6RDP - chains P and U of the 20 polymer chains in the assembly; structure by electron microscopy, 2.80 A resolution.

== Chain P ==
Name: Mitochondrial ATP synthase subunit OSCP
Source organism: Polytomella sp. Pringsheim 198.80
UniProt: D8V7I1 (D8V7I1_9CHLO); numbering as in UniProt (aligned over 1-229)
Sequence (229 residues; row label = number of the first residue in the row):
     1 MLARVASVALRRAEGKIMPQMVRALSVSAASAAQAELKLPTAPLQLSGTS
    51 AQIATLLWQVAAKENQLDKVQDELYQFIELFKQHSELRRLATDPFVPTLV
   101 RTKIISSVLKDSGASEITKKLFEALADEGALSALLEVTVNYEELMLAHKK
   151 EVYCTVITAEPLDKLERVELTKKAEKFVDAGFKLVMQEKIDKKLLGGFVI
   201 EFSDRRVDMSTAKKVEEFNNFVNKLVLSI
Not modelled in the structure: 1-36, 151-229

== Chain U ==
Name: ATP synthase subunit alpha
Source organism: Polytomella sp. Pringsheim 198.80
UniProt: A0ZW40 (A0ZW40_9CHLO); residue numbers follow UniProt; this construct covers 1-562
Sequence (562 residues; row label = number of the first residue in the row):
     1 MRSPAAFVARSGLFKASLGQSNWAQKAEQMMASVTRTFAADAKALDELRK
    51 PKFSSKYLIQHVSQKLIPAVKEWEKSYQPPVIHLGRVLSVGDGIARVYGL
   101 KSVQAGELVCFDSGVKGMALNLQADHVGVVVFGNDSVIHQGDLVYRTGQI
   151 VNVPIGPGTLGRVTDGLGQPIDGKGPLTNVRSSLVEVKAPGIIARQSVRE
   201 PLFTGVKAVDALVPIGRGQRELIIGDRQTGKTAVAIDAIIHQKNCNEQVP
   251 KAQRVYCVYVAVGQKRSTVAQLVKLFTQTGAMRYTIMVSATASDAAPLQF
   301 LAPYSGCAMAEYFRDTGKHGLIIYDDLSKQSVAYRQMSLLLRRPPGREAF
   351 PGDVFYLHSRLLERAAKLSKELGGGSLTAFPVIETQAGDVSAYIATNVIS
   401 ITDGQIFLETELFYKGIRPALNVGLSVSRVGSAAQFPGMKQVAGTLKLEL
   451 AQYREVAAFAQFGSDLDAATQYVLERGARLTEMLKQKQFAPIPIERQTVA
   501 VYAATKGFLDKVRVQDIVAAEEAVISQVNPAVFKILKANGKITPALDAHL
   551 KAELRKVKLPGA
Not modelled in the structure: 1-39
Construct notes: conflict Arg266 (Lys in A0ZW40)
Bound ions: Mg2+: Thr232 (together with ATP)
Ligand contacts: ATP (adenosine-5'-triphosphate): Asp226, Arg227, Gln228, Thr229, Gly230, Lys231, Thr232, Ala233, Asp326, Glu384, Phe413, Arg418, Pro419, Gln486, Lys487, Gln488

== Chain P / chain U interface ==
Contacting residue pairs (67; chain P residue first):
  Lys69(P) with Tyr57(U), hydrogen bond
  Asp72(P) with Phe53(U); Ser55(U)
  Glu73(P) with Tyr57(U), hydrogen bond; Leu58(U)
  Tyr75(P) with Lys52(U); Phe53(U), hydrophobic
  Gln76(P) with Phe53(U); Ser55(U), hydrogen bond (side chain-backbone); Lys56(U); Tyr57(U), hydrogen bond (side chain-backbone); Leu58(U), hydrogen bond (side chain-backbone); Ile59(U), hydrogen bond (side chain-backbone)
  Phe77(P) with Leu58(U), hydrophobic
  Ile78(P) with Leu48(U)
  Glu79(P) with Pro51(U); Phe53(U); Ile59(U)
  Leu80(P) with Leu58(U); Ile59(U); Val62(U), hydrophobic
  Lys82(P) with Arg49(U)
  His84(P) with Ser63(U); Leu66(U); Ile67(U)
  Glu86(P) with Val70(U); Tyr77(U)
  Leu87(P) with Leu66(U), hydrophobic
  Arg89(P) with Gln78(U), hydrogen bond (side chain-backbone); Pro80(U)
  Leu90(P) with Tyr77(U)
  Asp93(P) with Tyr98(U)
  Pro94(P) with Leu88(U), hydrophobic
  Phe95(P) with Gln78(U); Arg86(U); Val87(U); Leu88(U), hydrophobic; Tyr98(U), hydrophobic
  Val96(P) with Tyr77(U), hydrophobic
  Pro97(P) with Ser76(U)
  Val100(P) with Trp73(U), hydrophobic; Ser76(U); Tyr77(U), hydrophobic
  Ile104(P) with Leu66(U), hydrophobic; Ala69(U); Trp73(U)
  Ser107(P) with Lys65(U); Glu72(U)
  Val108(P) with His61(U), hydrogen bond (backbone-side chain); Val62(U); Lys65(U); Leu66(U), hydrophobic; Ala69(U), hydrophobic
  Lys110(P) with His61(U), hydrogen bond (backbone-side chain)
  Ser112(P) with Tyr57(U), hydrogen bond (side chain-backbone); His61(U)
  Gly113(P) with Tyr57(U); Leu58(U)
  Leu135(P) with Leu48(U)
  Glu136(P) with Ala40(U); Leu45(U)
  Val139(P) with Ala40(U), hydrophobic; Ala44(U); Leu45(U), hydrophobic; Leu48(U), hydrophobic
  Asn140(P) with Ala40(U)
  Glu142(P) with Leu48(U)
Interface residues without a listed pair, chain P (36 interface residues in all): Thr92, Leu99, Lys103, Thr138
Interface residues without a listed pair, chain U (34 interface residues in all): Pro79, Gln140, Gly141

== Overview ==
36 residues of chain P and 34 residues of chain U are in contact; the contacts include 10 hydrogen bonds.
Polar pairs include Lys69(P)-Tyr57(U), Glu73(P)-Tyr57(U) and Gln76(P)-Ser55(U). Chain U binds ATP.
Here chain P is Mitochondrial ATP synthase subunit OSCP and chain U is ATP synthase subunit alpha, both from
Polytomella sp. Pringsheim 198.80. Entry 6RDP (Cryo-EM structure of Polytomella F-ATP synthase, Rotary
substate 1C, focussed refinement of F1 head and rotor) was determined by electron microscopy (same publication
as 6RD4, 6RD5, 6RD6, 6RD7, 6RD8, 6RD9 and 46 further entries).
